Entry 2YBS (X-ray diffraction, 2.32 A resolution); this record covers chains A and C.

== Chain A ==
Protein: Lysine-specific demethylase 4A
Organism: Homo sapiens
Notes: EC 1.14.11.-; fragment: catalytic domain, residues 1-359
Reference sequence: O75164 (KDM4A_HUMAN); residue numbers follow UniProt; this construct covers 1-359
Sequence (381 residues; row label = number of the first residue in the row; numbers below 1 keep their minus sign (Met-21 is residue -21)):
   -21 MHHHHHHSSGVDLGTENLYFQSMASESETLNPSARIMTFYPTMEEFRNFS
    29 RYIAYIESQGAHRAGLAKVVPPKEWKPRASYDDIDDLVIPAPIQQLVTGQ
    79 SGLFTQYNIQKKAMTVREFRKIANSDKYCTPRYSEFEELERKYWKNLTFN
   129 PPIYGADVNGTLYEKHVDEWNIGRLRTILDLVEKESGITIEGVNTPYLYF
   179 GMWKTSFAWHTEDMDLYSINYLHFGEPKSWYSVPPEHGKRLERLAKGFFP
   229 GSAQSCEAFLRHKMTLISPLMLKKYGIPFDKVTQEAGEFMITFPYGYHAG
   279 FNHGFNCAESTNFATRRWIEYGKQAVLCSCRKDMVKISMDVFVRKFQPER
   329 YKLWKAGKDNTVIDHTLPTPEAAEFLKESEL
Unresolved in the structure: -21 to 7, 356-359
Sequence notes: expression tag (-21 to 0)
Ion coordination: Ni2+: His188, Glu190, His276 (together with (2S)-2-hydroxypentanedioic acid); Zn2+: Cys234, His240, Cys306, Cys308
Small-molecule neighbours: (2S)-2-hydroxypentanedioic acid (S2G): Tyr132, Tyr177, Phe185, His188, Glu190, Ser196, Ile197, Asn198, Lys206, Trp208, Thr270, His276, Ser288
Swiss-Prot annotation at these positions:
  - binding site (2-oxoglutarate): Tyr132, Asn198, Lys206, Lys241
  - binding site (Fe cation): His188, Glu190, His276
  - binding site (Zn(2+)): Cys234, His240, Cys306, Cys308
  - modified residue: Ala2 (N-acetylalanine)
  - mutagenesis: Gly133 (G133A: Abolishes histone demethylase activity; when associated with A-138), Gly138 (G138A: Abolishes histone demethylase activity; when associated with A-138), Gly165 (G165A: Abolishes histone demethylase activity; when associated with A-165), Gly170 (G170A: Abolishes histone demethylase activity; when associated with A-165), His188 (H188A: Abolishes histone demethylase activity without affecting ability to bind H4K20me2), Ser288 to Thr289 (Displays histone demethylase activity for both dimethylated and H3-K9Me3; Abolishes histone demethylase activity)
What the authors report for this chain:
  - Ni2+ coordination: His188, Glu190
  - binding site for (2S)-2-hydroxypentanedioic acid: Tyr132, Lys206, Ser288
  - mutagenesis - H188A: abolished catalytic activity

== Chain C ==
Protein: Histone H3.1T
Notes: fragment: histone h3k36me3 peptide, residues 31-42
Reference sequence: Q16695 (H31T_HUMAN); residues 30-41 here correspond to UniProt positions 31-42 (UniProt number = residue number + 1)
Sequence (12 residues; row label = number of the first residue in the row):
    30 PATGGVKKPHRY
Modified residues: Lys36 (n-trimethyllysine; M3L)
Swiss-Prot annotation at these positions:
  - modified residue: Lys36 (N6,N6,N6-trimethyllysine), Lys37 (N6-methyllysine), Tyr41 (Phosphotyrosine)

== How chain A and chain C interact ==
Contacting residue pairs - 42 pairs, chain A then chain C:
  Ile71(A) - Arg40(C)
  Tyr85(A) - Tyr41(C)  hydrophobic
  Asn86(A) - Arg40(C)
  Asn86(A) - Tyr41(C)  hydrogen bond (backbone-backbone)
  Ile87(A) - Tyr41(C)
  Gln88(A) - Tyr41(C)  hydrogen bond (backbone-backbone)
  Ala134(A) - Arg40(C)
  Asp135(A) - Lys37(C)
  Asp135(A) - Pro38(C)
  Asp135(A) - Arg40(C)  salt bridge
  Val160(A) - Thr32(C)
  Ile166(A) - Thr32(C)
  Ile168(A) - Gly34(C)
  Ile168(A) - Val35(C)  hydrophobic
  Glu169(A) - Val35(C)
  Glu169(A) - Lys36(C)  hydrogen bond (backbone-backbone)
  Gly170(A) - Lys36(C)
  Val171(A) - Lys36(C)
  Tyr175(A) - Val35(C)
  Tyr175(A) - Lys36(C)
  Tyr175(A) - Lys37(C)  hydrogen bond (side chain-backbone)
  Tyr177(A) - Lys36(C)
  Glu190(A) - Lys36(C)
  Asp191(A) - Lys36(C)
  Met242(A) - Tyr41(C)
  Ser288(A) - Lys36(C)
  Thr289(A) - Lys36(C)
  Asn290(A) - Lys36(C)
  Arg309(A) - His39(C)
  Asp311(A) - Gly34(C)
  Asp311(A) - Val35(C)  hydrogen bond (backbone-backbone)
  Met312(A) - Gly33(C)
  Met312(A) - Gly34(C)
  Val313(A) - Gly33(C)
  Val313(A) - Val35(C)
  Val313(A) - Lys36(C)
  Lys314(A) - Ala31(C)
  Lys314(A) - Thr32(C)
  Lys314(A) - Gly33(C)  hydrogen bond (backbone-backbone)
  Ile315(A) - Thr32(C)
  Ser316(A) - Ala31(C)
  Ser316(A) - Thr32(C)  hydrogen bond (backbone-side chain)
Also at the interface, not in a pair above, chain A (31 interface residues in all): Thr167, His240, Lys241

== Overview ==
Chain A and chain C form an interface of 31 and 11 residues respectively; the contacts include 7 hydrogen
bonds and 1 salt bridge. Polar contacts include Asp135(A)-Arg40(C), Tyr175(A)-Lys37(C) and Ser316(A)-Thr32(C).
Chain A binds (2S)-2-hydroxypentanedioic acid. From the paper: a binding site for (2S)-2-hydroxypentanedioic
acid at Tyr132(A), Lys206(A) and Ser288(A); H188A of chain A abolishes catalytic activity.
Here chain A is Lysine-specific demethylase 4A (Homo sapiens) and chain C is Histone H3.1T. Entry 2YBS (JMJD2A
COMPLEXED WITH S-2-HYDROXYGLUTARATE AND HISTONE H3K36me3 PEPTIDE (30-41)) was determined by X-ray diffraction
(same publication as 2YBK, 2YBP, 2YC0 and 2YDE).
